PDB entry 8G9R | electron microscopy, 3.28 A resolution | chains A and B of the 5 polymer chains in the assembly

== Chain A (and B) ==
Protein: Transthyretin
From: Homo sapiens
Notes: chain B of this document is another copy of the same molecule, construct and numbering; everything in this record applies to it too
UniProtKB: P02766 (TTHY_HUMAN); residues -19 to 127 here correspond to UniProt positions 1-147 (UniProt number = residue number + 20)
Chain sequence (147 residues; numbered -19 to 127; the number before each row is that of its first residue; numbers below 1 keep their minus sign (Met-19 is residue -19)):
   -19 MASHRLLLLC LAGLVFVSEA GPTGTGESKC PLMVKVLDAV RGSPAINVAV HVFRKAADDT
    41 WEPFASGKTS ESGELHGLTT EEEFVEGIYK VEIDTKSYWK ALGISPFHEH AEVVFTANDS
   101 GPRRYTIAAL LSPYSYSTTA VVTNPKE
Unresolved in the structure: -19 to 10, 36-57, 124-127

== Chain A / chain B interface ==
Contacting residue pairs (177; chain A residue first):
  Pro11(A) - Pro11(B)
  Leu12(A) - Pro11(B)  hydrogen bond (backbone-backbone)
  Leu12(A) - Leu12(B)
  Leu12(A) - Met13(B)  hydrogen bond (backbone-backbone)
  Met13(A) - Met13(B)
  Val14(A) - Met13(B)
  Val14(A) - Val14(B)
  Val14(A) - Lys15(B)  hydrogen bond (backbone-backbone)
  Lys15(A) - Lys15(B)
  Val16(A) - Lys15(B)  hydrogen bond (backbone-backbone)
  Val16(A) - Val16(B)
  Val16(A) - Leu17(B)  hydrogen bond (backbone-backbone)
  Leu17(A) - Leu17(B)  hydrogen bond (backbone-backbone)
  Leu17(A) - Asp18(B)
  Asp18(A) - Asp18(B)  hydrogen bond (backbone-backbone)
  Asp18(A) - Ala19(B)  hydrogen bond (backbone-backbone)
  Ala19(A) - Ala19(B)
  Val20(A) - Ala19(B)  hydrogen bond (backbone-backbone)
  Val20(A) - Val20(B)
  Val20(A) - Arg21(B)  hydrogen bond (backbone-backbone)
  Arg21(A) - Arg21(B)
  Gly22(A) - Arg21(B)  hydrogen bond (backbone-backbone)
  Gly22(A) - Gly22(B)
  Gly22(A) - Ser23(B)
  Ser23(A) - Ser23(B)
  Ser23(A) - Ser115(B)
  Pro24(A) - Pro24(B)
  Pro24(A) - Ala25(B)  hydrogen bond (backbone-backbone)
  Ala25(A) - Ala25(B)
  Ile26(A) - Ala25(B)  hydrogen bond (backbone-backbone)
  Ile26(A) - Asn27(B)
  Asn27(A) - Asn27(B)
  Asn27(A) - Leu111(B)
  Val28(A) - Asn27(B)  hydrogen bond (backbone-backbone)
  Val28(A) - Ala29(B)
  Ala29(A) - Ala29(B)
  Val30(A) - Ala29(B)  hydrogen bond (backbone-backbone)
  Val30(A) - Val30(B)
  Val30(A) - His31(B)  hydrogen bond (backbone-backbone)
  His31(A) - His31(B)
  Val32(A) - His31(B)  hydrogen bond (backbone-backbone)
  Val32(A) - Val32(B)
  Val32(A) - Phe33(B)  hydrogen bond (backbone-backbone)
  Phe33(A) - Phe33(B)  hydrophobic
  Arg34(A) - Phe33(B)  hydrogen bond (backbone-backbone)
  Arg34(A) - Arg34(B)
  Arg34(A) - Lys35(B)
  Leu58(A) - Leu58(B)
  Thr59(A) - Leu58(B)
  Thr59(A) - Thr59(B)
  Thr59(A) - Thr60(B)  hydrogen bond (backbone-backbone)
  Thr60(A) - Thr60(B)
  Glu61(A) - Thr60(B)  hydrogen bond (backbone-backbone)
  Glu61(A) - Glu61(B)
  Glu61(A) - Glu62(B)  hydrogen bond (backbone-backbone)
  Glu62(A) - Glu62(B)
  Glu63(A) - Lys35(B)  salt bridge
  Glu63(A) - Glu62(B)  hydrogen bond (backbone-backbone)
  Glu63(A) - Glu63(B)  hydrogen bond (backbone-backbone)
  Phe64(A) - Glu63(B)
  Phe64(A) - Phe64(B)  hydrophobic
  Phe64(A) - Val65(B)  hydrogen bond (backbone-backbone)
  Val65(A) - Val65(B)
  Glu66(A) - Val65(B)  hydrogen bond (backbone-backbone)
  Glu66(A) - Glu66(B)
  Glu66(A) - Gly67(B)  hydrogen bond (backbone-backbone)
  Gly67(A) - Ile68(B)  hydrogen bond (backbone-backbone)
  Ile68(A) - Ile68(B)
  Tyr69(A) - Asn27(B)
  Tyr69(A) - Ile68(B)  hydrogen bond (backbone-backbone)
  Tyr69(A) - Tyr69(B)
  Lys70(A) - Tyr69(B)  hydrogen bond (backbone-backbone)
  Lys70(A) - Lys70(B)
  Lys70(A) - Val71(B)  hydrogen bond (backbone-backbone)
  Val71(A) - Val71(B)
  Glu72(A) - Lys70(B)  salt bridge
  Glu72(A) - Val71(B)  hydrogen bond (backbone-backbone)
  Glu72(A) - Glu72(B)
  Glu72(A) - Ile73(B)  hydrogen bond (backbone-backbone)
  Ile73(A) - Ile73(B)
  Ile73(A) - Asp74(B)  hydrogen bond (backbone-backbone)
  Asp74(A) - Asp74(B)
  Asp74(A) - Lys76(B)  salt bridge
  Thr75(A) - Asp74(B)  hydrogen bond (backbone-backbone)
  Thr75(A) - Thr75(B)
  Thr75(A) - Lys76(B)  hydrogen bond (backbone-backbone)
  Lys76(A) - Lys76(B)
  Ser77(A) - Lys76(B)
  Ser77(A) - Ser77(B)
  Ser77(A) - Tyr78(B)
  Tyr78(A) - Tyr78(B)
  Tyr78(A) - Trp79(B)  hydrogen bond (backbone-backbone)
  Trp79(A) - Trp79(B)
  Lys80(A) - Trp79(B)
  Lys80(A) - Lys80(B)
  Lys80(A) - Ala81(B)  hydrogen bond (backbone-backbone)
  Ala81(A) - Ala81(B)  hydrogen bond (backbone-backbone)
  Leu82(A) - Ala81(B)
  Leu82(A) - Leu82(B)  hydrogen bond (backbone-backbone)
  Leu82(A) - Gly83(B)  hydrogen bond (backbone-backbone)
  Gly83(A) - Gly83(B)
  Gly83(A) - Ile84(B)
  Ile84(A) - Ile84(B)  hydrogen bond (backbone-backbone)
  Ser85(A) - Ile84(B)  hydrogen bond (backbone-backbone)
  Pro86(A) - Pro86(B)
  Phe87(A) - Pro86(B)
  Phe87(A) - Phe87(B)  hydrogen bond (backbone-backbone)
  Phe87(A) - Val93(B)  hydrophobic
  His88(A) - Phe87(B)
  His88(A) - His88(B)  hydrogen bond (backbone-backbone)
  Glu89(A) - His88(B)  hydrogen bond (backbone-backbone)
  Glu89(A) - Glu89(B)
  Glu89(A) - His90(B)  hydrogen bond (backbone-backbone)
  His90(A) - His90(B)
  Glu92(A) - Ala91(B)  hydrogen bond (backbone-backbone)
  Glu92(A) - Glu92(B)
  Glu92(A) - Val93(B)  hydrogen bond (backbone-backbone)
  Val93(A) - Val93(B)
  Val94(A) - Val93(B)  hydrogen bond (backbone-backbone)
  Val94(A) - Phe95(B)  hydrogen bond (backbone-backbone)
  Phe95(A) - Phe95(B)  hydrophobic
  Thr96(A) - Phe95(B)  hydrogen bond (backbone-backbone)
  Thr96(A) - Thr96(B)
  Thr96(A) - Ala97(B)
  Asn98(A) - Ala97(B)  hydrogen bond (backbone-backbone)
  Asn98(A) - Asn98(B)  hydrogen bond
  Asn98(A) - Asp99(B)
  Ser100(A) - Asp99(B)  hydrogen bond (backbone-backbone)
  Ser100(A) - Ser100(B)
  Pro102(A) - Gly101(B)
  Pro102(A) - Pro102(B)
  Pro102(A) - Arg103(B)
  Arg103(A) - Asp99(B)  salt bridge
  Arg103(A) - Gly101(B)
  Arg103(A) - Arg103(B)
  Arg104(A) - Arg103(B)  hydrogen bond (backbone-backbone)
  Arg104(A) - Arg104(B)
  Arg104(A) - Tyr105(B)  hydrogen bond (backbone-backbone)
  Tyr105(A) - Tyr105(B)  hydrophobic
  Thr106(A) - Tyr105(B)  hydrogen bond (backbone-backbone)
  Thr106(A) - Thr106(B)
  Thr106(A) - Ile107(B)  hydrogen bond (backbone-backbone)
  Ile107(A) - Ile107(B)
  Ala108(A) - Ile107(B)  hydrogen bond (backbone-backbone)
  Ala108(A) - Ala108(B)
  Ala109(A) - Ala108(B)  hydrogen bond (backbone-backbone)
  Ala109(A) - Ala109(B)
  Ala109(A) - Leu110(B)  hydrogen bond (backbone-backbone)
  Leu110(A) - Leu110(B)
  Leu111(A) - Leu110(B)  hydrogen bond (backbone-backbone)
  Leu111(A) - Leu111(B)
  Ser112(A) - Ser112(B)
  Pro113(A) - Ser112(B)
  Pro113(A) - Pro113(B)
  Tyr114(A) - Pro113(B)  hydrogen bond (backbone-backbone)
  Tyr114(A) - Tyr114(B)
  Tyr114(A) - Ser115(B)
  Tyr114(A) - Ser117(B)
  Tyr114(A) - Thr119(B)  hydrogen bond
  Ser115(A) - Ser115(B)
  Ser115(A) - Ser117(B)
  Tyr116(A) - Ser115(B)  hydrogen bond (backbone-backbone)
  Tyr116(A) - Tyr116(B)  hydrogen bond (backbone-backbone)
  Tyr116(A) - Ser117(B)  hydrogen bond (backbone-side chain)
  Ser117(A) - Tyr116(B)
  Ser117(A) - Ser117(B)  hydrogen bond (backbone-side chain)
  Ser117(A) - Thr118(B)  hydrogen bond (backbone-backbone)
  Thr118(A) - Thr118(B)
  Thr119(A) - Thr118(B)  hydrogen bond (backbone-backbone)
  Thr119(A) - Thr119(B)
  Thr119(A) - Ala120(B)
  Ala120(A) - Ala120(B)
  Val121(A) - Ala120(B)  hydrogen bond (backbone-backbone)
  Val121(A) - Val121(B)
  Val121(A) - Val122(B)  hydrogen bond (backbone-backbone)
  Val122(A) - Val122(B)
  Thr123(A) - Val122(B)  hydrogen bond (backbone-backbone)
Other interface residues (no listed pair), chain A (91 interface residues in all): Lys35, Ala91, Ala97, Asp99, Gly101
Other interface residues (no listed pair), chain B (91 interface residues in all): Ile26, Val28, Ser85, Val94, Thr123

== Overview ==
The chain A/chain B interface involves 91 residues from each chain; the contacts include 74 hydrogen bonds and
4 salt bridges. Among the polar pairs are Glu63(A)-Lys35(B), Glu72(A)-Lys70(B) and Asp74(A)-Lys76(B).
Chain A and chain B are both Transthyretin (Homo sapiens); the structure, Cardiac amyloid fibrils extracted
from a wild-type ATTR amyloidosis patient, was determined by electron microscopy together with 8GBR, 8E7D and
8E7H from the same study.
